Entry 6J30 (electron microscopy, 4.50 A resolution (low resolution: residue-level contacts below are approximate; hydrogen-bond / salt-bridge calls are withheld)); this record covers chains j and d of the 47 polymer chains in the assembly.

== Chain j ==
Protein: Proteasome subunit alpha type-2
Source organism: Saccharomyces cerevisiae S288c
Notes: EC 3.4.25.1
Reference sequence: P23639 (PSA2_YEAST); residues 1-250 here = UniProt positions 1-250
Amino-acid sequence (250 residues; each row starts with the number of its first residue):
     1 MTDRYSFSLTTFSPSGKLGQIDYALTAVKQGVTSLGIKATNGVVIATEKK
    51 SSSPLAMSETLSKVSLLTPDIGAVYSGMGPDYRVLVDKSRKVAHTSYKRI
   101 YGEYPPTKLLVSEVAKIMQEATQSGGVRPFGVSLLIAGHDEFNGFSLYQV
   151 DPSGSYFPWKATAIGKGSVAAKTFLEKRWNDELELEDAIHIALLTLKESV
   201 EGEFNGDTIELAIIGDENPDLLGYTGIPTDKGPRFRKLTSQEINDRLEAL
Curated features (UniProtKB/Swiss-Prot):
  - cross-link: Lys108 (Glycyl lysine isopeptide (Lys-Gly) (interchain with G-Cter in ubiquitin))

== Chain d ==
Protein: Proteasome subunit alpha type-3
Source organism: Saccharomyces cerevisiae S288c
Notes: EC 3.4.25.1
Reference sequence: P23638 (PSA3_YEAST); residue numbers follow UniProt; this construct covers 1-258
Amino-acid sequence (258 residues; each row starts with the number of its first residue):
     1 MGSRRYDSRTTIFSPEGRLYQVEYALESISHAGTAIGIMASDGIVLAAER
    51 KVTSTLLEQDTSTEKLYKLNDKIAVAVAGLTADAEILINTARIHAQNYLK
   101 TYNEDIPVEILVRRLSDIKQGYTQHGGLRPFGVSFIYAGYDDRYGYQLYT
   151 SNPSGNYTGWKAISVGANTSAAQTLLQMDYKDDMKVDDAIELALKTLSKT
   201 TDSSALTYDRLEFATIRKGANDGEVYQKIFKPQEIKDILVKTGITKKDED
   251 EEADEDMK
Not modelled in the structure: 1, 246-258
Curated features (UniProtKB/Swiss-Prot):
  - cross-link (Glycyl lysine isopeptide (Lys-Gly)): Lys100 (interchain with G-Cter in ubiquitin), Lys199 (interchain with G-Cter in ubiquitin), Lys231 (interchain with G-Cter in ubiquitin)

== How chain j and chain d interact ==
Contacting residue pairs (55; chain j residue first):
  Tyr5(j) with Gly126(d); Gly127(d)
  Phe7(j) with Gly127(d)
  Ser8(j) with Asp7(d); Gly127(d); Leu128(d); Arg129(d)
  Leu9(j) with Asp7(d)
  Thr10(j) with Asp7(d); Ser8(d); Gln21(d); Arg129(d)
  Phe12(j) with Gln21(d); Tyr24(d); Pro130(d)
  Ser13(j) with Tyr24(d)
  Pro14(j) with Tyr24(d)
  Ser15(j) with Glu27(d); His31(d)
  Gly16(j) with Glu27(d); Ser28(d); His31(d)
  Lys17(j) with His31(d)
  Gln20(j) with Arg129(d)
  Lys38(j) with Glu58(d)
  Ala115(j) with Glu85(d)
  Lys116(j) with Ile86(d)
  Gln119(j) with Ala82(d); Asp83(d); Glu85(d); Ile86(d)
  Thr122(j) with Arg129(d)
  Gln123(j) with Arg129(d); Phe131(d)
  Ser153(j) with Leu80(d); Ala82(d)
  Gly154(j) with Ala82(d); Glu85(d)
  Ser155(j) with Thr81(d); Glu85(d)
  Tyr156(j) with Tyr67(d); Glu85(d)
  Phe157(j) with Leu57(d); Glu64(d); Thr81(d)
  Pro158(j) with Leu57(d); Glu58(d); Ser62(d)
  Trp159(j) with Leu56(d); Leu57(d)
  Lys160(j) with Leu56(d); Glu58(d)
  Ala161(j) with Leu56(d)
  Lys172(j) with Leu56(d)
  Glu176(j) with Thr55(d)
Other interface residues (no listed pair), chain j (33 interface residues in all): Ser6, Thr11, Leu18, Ile21
Other interface residues (no listed pair), chain d (28 interface residues in all): Val52, Ser54

== Summary ==
33 residues of chain j face 28 of chain d across their interface.
Here chain j is Proteasome subunit alpha type-2 and chain d is Proteasome subunit alpha type-3, both from
Saccharomyces cerevisiae S288c. Entry 6J30 (yeast proteasome in Ub-engaged state (C2)) was determined by
electron microscopy together with 6J2N, 6J2C, 6J2Q and 6J2X from the same study.
